Entry 5SB3 (X-ray diffraction, 2.20 A resolution); this record covers chains D and E of the 6 polymer chains in the assembly.

[Chain D]
Molecule: Tubulin beta-2B chain
Source organism: Bos taurus
UniProtKB: Q6B856 (TBB2B_BOVIN); the author numbering skips numbers that UniProt does not, so the offset changes along the chain: 1-42 = UniProt 1-42; 45-360 = UniProt 43-358; 369-455 = UniProt 359-445
Chain sequence (445 residues; each row starts with the number of its first residue; note: 10 numbers in that range are skipped by the numbering (no residue carries them; nothing is unmodelled there)):
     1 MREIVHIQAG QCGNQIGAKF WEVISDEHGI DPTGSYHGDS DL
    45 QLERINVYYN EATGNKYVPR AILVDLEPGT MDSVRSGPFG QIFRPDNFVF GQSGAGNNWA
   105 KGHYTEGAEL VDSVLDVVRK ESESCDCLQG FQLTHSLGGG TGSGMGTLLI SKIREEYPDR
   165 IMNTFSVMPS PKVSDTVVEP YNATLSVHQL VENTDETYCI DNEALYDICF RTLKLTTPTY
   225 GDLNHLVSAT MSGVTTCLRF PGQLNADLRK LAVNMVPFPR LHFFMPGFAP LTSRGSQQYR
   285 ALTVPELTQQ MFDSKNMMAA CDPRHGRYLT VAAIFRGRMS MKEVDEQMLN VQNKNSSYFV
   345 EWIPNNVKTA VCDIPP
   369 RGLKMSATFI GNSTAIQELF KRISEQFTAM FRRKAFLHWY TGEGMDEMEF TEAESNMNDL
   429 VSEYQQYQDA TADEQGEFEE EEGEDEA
Unresolved in the structure: 280-285, 442-455
Metal / ion sites: Mg2+: Q11 (together with GDP)
Ligand contacts: GDP (guanosine-5'-diphosphate): G10, Q11, C12, Q15, I16, D69, A99, N101, S140, G142, G143, G144, T145, G146, V171, P173, V177, S178, E183, N206, L209, Y224, L227, N228, V231
Curated features (UniProtKB/Swiss-Prot):
  - motif: M1 to I4 (MREI motif)
  - binding site (GTP): Q11, E71, S140, G144, T145, G146, N206, N228
  - binding site (Mg(2+)): E71
  - modified residue: S40 (Phosphoserine), T57 (Phosphothreonine), K60 (N6-acetyllysine), S174 (Phosphoserine), T287 (Phosphothreonine), T292 (Phosphothreonine), R320 (Omega-N-methylarginine), E448 (5-glutamyl polyglutamate)
  - cross-link (Glycyl lysine isopeptide (Lys-Gly)): K60 (interchain with G-Cter in ubiquitin), K326 (interchain with G-Cter in ubiquitin)
What the authors report for this chain:
  - binding site for the ligand 47F: N102, W407

[Chain E]
Molecule: Stathmin-4
Source organism: Rattus norvegicus
UniProtKB: P63043 (STMN4_RAT); residues 5-145 here correspond to UniProt positions 49-189 (UniProt number = residue number + 44)
Chain sequence (143 residues; row label = number of the first residue in the row):
     3 MADMEVIELN KCTSGQSFEV ILKPPSFDGV PEFNASLPRR RDPSLEEIQK KLEAAEERRK
    63 YQEAELLKHL AEKREHEREV IQKAIEENNN FIKMAKEKLA QKMESNKENR EAHLAAMLER
   123 LQEKDKHAEE VRKNKELKEE ASR
Unresolved in the structure: 3-5, 29-43, 142-145
Construct notes: initiating methionine (3); expression tag (4)
Curated features (UniProtKB/Swiss-Prot):
  - modified residue: S46 (Phosphoserine)

[How chain D and chain E interact]
Contacting residue pairs - 27 pairs, chain D then chain E:
  Y108(D) with H129(E), hydrogen bond; A130(E), hydrophobic; V133(E), hydrophobic; R134(E), hydrogen bond (backbone-side chain)
  T109(D) with K137(E)
  A112(D) with R134(E)
  S155(D) with L123(E)
  K156(D) with D127(E), salt bridge
  R158(D) with L123(E)
  E159(D) with L120(E); L123(E); Q124(E); D127(E)
  P162(D) with M119(E)
  D163(D) with R112(E)
  Q193(D) with K126(E), hydrogen bond
  N197(D) with L123(E); K126(E)
  T409(D) with K140(E), hydrogen bond (backbone-side chain)
  G410(D) with K137(E)
  E411(D) with V133(E); K137(E), salt bridge
  G412(D) with V133(E); N136(E); K137(E)
  M413(D) with V133(E)
  E417(D) with H129(E), salt bridge
Interface residues without a listed pair, chain E (15 interface residues in all): L116

[Overview]
The interface between chain D and chain E involves 17 residues on one side and 15 on the other, with 4
hydrogen bonds and 3 salt bridges. Among the polar pairs are K156(D)-D127(E), E411(D)-K137(E) and
E417(D)-H129(E). Ligands of chain D: GDP. From the paper: a binding site for the ligand 47F at N102(D) and
W407(D).
Chain D is Tubulin beta-2B chain (Bos taurus) and chain E is Stathmin-4 (Rattus norvegicus); the structure,
Tubulin-todalam-4-complex, was determined by X-ray diffraction (same publication as 5SB4, 5SB5, 5SB6, 5SB7 and
7Z7D).
